PDB entry 4U3F | X-ray diffraction, 3.23 A resolution | chains A and G of the 20 polymer chains in the assembly

== Chain A ==
Protein: Mitochondrial ubiquinol-cytochrome-c reductase complex core protein i
Organism: Gallus gallus
Notes: EC 1.10.2.2
Reference sequence: D0VX31 (D0VX31_CHICK); numbering as in UniProt (aligned over 1-446)
Sequence (446 residues; row label = number of the first residue in the row):
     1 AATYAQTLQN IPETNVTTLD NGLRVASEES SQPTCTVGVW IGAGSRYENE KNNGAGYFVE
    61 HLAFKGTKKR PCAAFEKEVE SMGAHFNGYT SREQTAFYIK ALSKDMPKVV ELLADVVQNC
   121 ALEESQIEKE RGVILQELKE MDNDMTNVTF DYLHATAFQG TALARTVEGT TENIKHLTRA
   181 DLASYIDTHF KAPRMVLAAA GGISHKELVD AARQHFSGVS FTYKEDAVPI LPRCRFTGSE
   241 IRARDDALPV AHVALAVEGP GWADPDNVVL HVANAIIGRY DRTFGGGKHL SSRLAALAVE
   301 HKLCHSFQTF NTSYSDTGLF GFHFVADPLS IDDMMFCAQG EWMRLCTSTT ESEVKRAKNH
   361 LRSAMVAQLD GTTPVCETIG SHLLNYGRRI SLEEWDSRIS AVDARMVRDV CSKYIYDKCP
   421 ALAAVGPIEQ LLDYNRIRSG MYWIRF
Disordered / not traced: 1, 445-446

== Chain G ==
Protein: Mitochondrial ubiquinol-cytochrome c reductase ubiquinone-binding protein qp-c
Organism: Gallus gallus
Notes: EC 1.10.2.2
Reference sequence: D0VX32 (D0VX32_CHICK); residues 1-81 here = UniProt positions 1-81
Sequence (81 residues; numbered 1 to 81; the number before each row is that of its first residue):
     1 GIHFGNLARV RHIITYSLSP FEQRAIPNIF SDALPNVWRR FSSQVFKVAP PFLGAYLLYS
    61 WGTQEFERLK RKNPADYEND Q
Disordered / not traced: 1

== Interface between chain A and chain G ==
Residue-residue contacts (47; chain A residue first):
  Y152(A) with I14(G)
  Q159(A) with L18(G)
  F236(A) with E22(G)
  T237(A) with L18(G); E22(G)
  G238(A) with L18(G); S19(G), hydrogen bond (backbone-backbone); E22(G)
  S239(A) with S17(G); L18(G)
  E240(A) with T15(G); Y16(G); S17(G), hydrogen bond (backbone-backbone)
  I241(A) with I14(G), hydrophobic; T15(G); Y16(G), hydrophobic
  R242(A) with I13(G); I14(G); T15(G), hydrogen bond (backbone-backbone)
  A243(A) with I13(G); I14(G), hydrophobic
  R244(A) with A8(G), hydrogen bond (side chain-backbone); V10(G); R11(G); H12(G), hydrogen bond (backbone-backbone); I13(G), hydrogen bond (backbone-backbone)
  D245(A) with V10(G); R11(G), salt bridge
  D246(A) with A8(G); R9(G); V10(G), hydrogen bond (side chain-backbone)
  A247(A) with R9(G); R11(G)
  L329(A) with G5(G); N6(G)
  C419(A) with S19(G), hydrogen bond; F21(G), hydrophobic
  E429(A) with F4(G); G5(G), hydrogen bond (side chain-backbone); N6(G); L7(G), hydrogen bond (side chain-backbone); A8(G)
  Q430(A) with F4(G)
  L432(A) with F4(G), hydrophobic
  Y434(A) with S19(G)
  N435(A) with P20(G)
  R438(A) with F21(G)

== Overview ==
22 residues of chain A face 19 of chain G across their interface, with 10 hydrogen bonds and 1 salt bridge.
Polar contacts include D245(A)-R11(G), R244(A)-A8(G) and D246(A)-V10(G).
Chain A is Mitochondrial ubiquinol-cytochrome-c reductase complex core protein i and chain G is Mitochondrial
ubiquinol-cytochrome c reductase ubiquinone-binding protein qp-c, both from Gallus gallus; the structure,
Cytochrome bc1 complex from chicken with designed inhibitor bound, was determined by X-ray diffraction.
